Entry 5LMV (electron microscopy, 4.90 A resolution (low resolution: residue-level contacts below are approximate; hydrogen-bond / salt-bridge calls are withheld)); this record covers chains A and E of the 26 polymer chains in the assembly.

# Chain A
Molecule: 16S ribosomal RNA
Source organism: Thermus thermophilus HB8
Sequence (1522 nucleotides; row label = number of the first residue in the row; note: 44 numbers in that range are skipped by the numbering (no residue carries them; nothing is unmodelled there); a row labelled like 189A-189L holds insertion residues (189A, then the next letters in order); numbering starts at 0):
     0 UUUGUUGGAG AGUUUGAUCC UGGCUCAGGG UGAACGCUGG CGGCGUGCCU AAGACAUGCA
    60 AGUCGUGCGG GCCG
    76 CGGGGUUUU
    88 ACUCCG
    96 UGGUCAGCGG CGGACGGGUG AGUAACGCGU GGGU
  129A G
   130 ACCUACCCGG AAGAGGGGGA CAACCCGGGG AAACUCGGGC UAAUCCCCCA UGUGGACCCG
189A-189L CCCCUUGGGGUG
   190 UGUCCAAAGG GCUUU
   216 GCCCGCUUCC GGAUGGGCCC GCGUCCCAUC AGCUAGUUGG UGGGGUAAUG GCCCACCAAG
   276 GCGACGACGG GUAGCCGGUC UGAGAGGAUG GCCGGCCACA GGGGCACUGA GACACGGGCC
   336 CCACUCCUAC GGGAGGCAGC AGUUAGGAAU CUUCCGCAAU GGGCGCAAGC CUGACGGAGC
   396 GACGCCGCUU GGAGGAAGAA GCCCUUCGGG GUGUAAACUC CUGA
   441 ACCCGGGACG AAACCCCC
   460 GA
   470 CGAGGGGA
   479 CUGACGGUAC CGGGGUAA
   498 UAGCGCCGGC CAACUCCGUG CCAGCAGCCG CGGUAAUACG GAGGGCGCGA GCGUUACCCG
   558 GAUUCACUGG GCGUAAAGGG CGUGUAGGCG GCCUGGGGCG UCCCAUGUGA AAGACCACGG
   618 CUCAACCGUG GGGGAGCGUG GGAUACGCUC AGGCUAGACG GUGGGAGAGG GUGGUGGAAU
   678 UCCCGGAGUA GCGGUGAAAU GCGCAGAUAC CGGGAGGAAC GCCGAUGGCG AAGGCAGCCA
   738 CCUGGUCCAC CCGUGACGCU GAGGCGCGAA AGCGUGGGGA GCAAACCGGA UUAGAUACCC
   798 GGGUAGUCCA CGCCCUAAAC GAUGCGCGCU AGGUCUCUGG GUCU
   848 CCUGGGGGCC GAAGCUAACG CGUUAAGCGC GCCGCCUGGG GAGUACGGCC GCAAGGCUGA
   908 AACUCAAAGG AAUUGACGGG GGCCCGCACA AGCGGUGGAG CAUGUGGUUU AAUUCGAAGC
   968 AACGCGAAGA ACCUUACCAG GCCUUGACAU GCUA
 1001A G
  1002 GGAACCCGGG UGAAAGCCUG GGGUGCCCC
1030A-1030D GCGA
  1031 GGGGAGCCCU AGCACAGGUG CUGCAUGGCC GUCGUCAGCU CGUGCCGUGA GGUGUUGGGU
  1091 UAAGUCCCGC AACGAGCGCA ACCCCCGCCG UUAGUUGCCA GCGGUUCGGC CGGGCACUCU
  1151 AACGGGACUG CCCGCG
  1168 AAAGCGGGAG GAAGGAGGGG ACGACGUCUG GUCAGCAUGG CCCUUACGGC CUGGGCGACA
  1228 CACGUGCUAC AAUGCCCACU ACAAAGCGAU GCCACCCGGC AACGGGGAGC UAAUCGCAAA
  1288 AAGGUGGGCC CAGUUCGGAU UGGGGUCUGC AACCCGACCC CAUGAAGCCG GAAUCGCUAG
  1348 UAAUCGCGGA UCAGCC
 1363A A
  1364 UGCCGCGGUG AAUACGUUCC CGGGCCUUGU ACACACCGCC CGUCACGCCA UGGGAGCGGG
  1424 CUCUACCCGA AGUCGCCGG
1442A-1442B GA
  1443 GCCUA
  1452 C
  1456 GGGCAGGCGC CGAGGGUAGG GCCCGUGACU GGGGCGAAGU CGUAACAAGG UAGCUGUACC
  1516 GGAAGGUGCG GCUGGAUCAC CUCCUUUCU
Unresolved in the structure: 0-4, 1543-1544

# Chain E
Name: 30S ribosomal protein S5
Source organism: Thermus thermophilus HB8
UniProt: Q5SHQ5 (RS5_THET8); residues 1-162 here = UniProt positions 1-162
Chain sequence (162 residues; numbered 1 to 162; the number before each row is that of its first residue):
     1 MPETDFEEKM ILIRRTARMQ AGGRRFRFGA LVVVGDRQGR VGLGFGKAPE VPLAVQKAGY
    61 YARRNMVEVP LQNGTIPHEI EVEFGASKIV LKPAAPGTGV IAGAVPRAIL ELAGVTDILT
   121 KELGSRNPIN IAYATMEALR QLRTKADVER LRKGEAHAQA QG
Unresolved in the structure: 1-4, 155-162

# Chain A / chain E interface
Pairs across the interface - 86 pairs, chain A then chain E:
  U5(A) - Ala95(E)
  G6(A) - Lys92(E)
  G6(A) - Ala94(E)
  G6(A) - Ala95(E)
  G6(A) - Thr98(E)
  G6(A) - Leu119(E)
  G7(A) - Lys92(E)
  G7(A) - Thr98(E)
  G7(A) - Ile101(E)
  G7(A) - Leu119(E)
  G7(A) - Thr120(E)
  G7(A) - Lys121(E)
  A8(A) - Ile101(E)
  A8(A) - Ala102(E)
  A8(A) - Gly103(E)
  A8(A) - Arg107(E)
  A8(A) - Thr120(E)
  G9(A) - Gly103(E)
  G9(A) - Lys121(E)
  G9(A) - Glu122(E)
  G9(A) - Arg126(E)
  A10(A) - Arg126(E)
  G15(A) - Ala17(E)
  G15(A) - Arg18(E)
  G15(A) - Arg24(E)
  A16(A) - Ala17(E)
  U17(A) - Arg14(E)
  C18(A) - Arg14(E)
  C18(A) - Asn127(E)
  C18(A) - Ile129(E)
  C19(A) - Ala86(E)
  C19(A) - Ser125(E)
  C19(A) - Asn127(E)
  C19(A) - Asn130(E)
  U20(A) - Ala86(E)
  U20(A) - Gly124(E)
  G558(A) - Lys121(E)
  G558(A) - Arg126(E)
  A559(A) - Lys121(E)
  A559(A) - Arg126(E)
  U560(A) - Lys88(E)
  U560(A) - Leu123(E)
  G566(A) - Glu81(E)
  A864(A) - Gly85(E)
  A864(A) - Ala86(E)
  U921(A) - Arg18(E)
  U921(A) - Met19(E)
  G922(A) - Met19(E)
  G922(A) - Gln20(E)
  G922(A) - Ala21(E)
  A923(A) - Ala21(E)
  C1069(A) - Gln20(E)
  C1069(A) - Arg25(E)
  U1070(A) - Arg18(E)
  U1070(A) - Gln20(E)
  U1070(A) - Arg25(E)
  C1071(A) - Arg27(E)
  G1072(A) - Ala48(E)
  G1072(A) - Pro49(E)
  U1073(A) - Lys57(E)
  G1074(A) - Tyr60(E)
  G1074(A) - Tyr61(E)
  G1077(A) - Lys47(E)
  U1078(A) - Phe84(E)
  U1078(A) - Asn130(E)
  G1079(A) - Arg14(E)
  G1079(A) - Phe45(E)
  A1080(A) - Arg14(E)
  A1080(A) - Thr16(E)
  A1080(A) - Ala17(E)
  A1080(A) - Phe45(E)
  A1080(A) - Lys47(E)
  G1081(A) - Thr16(E)
  G1081(A) - Ala17(E)
  G1081(A) - Arg18(E)
  G1081(A) - Arg27(E)
  G1081(A) - Lys47(E)
  C1192(A) - Arg25(E)
  G1193(A) - Arg25(E)
  U1194(A) - Gly22(E)
  U1194(A) - Gly23(E)
  C1397(A) - Arg24(E)
  A1398(A) - Met19(E)
  A1398(A) - Gln20(E)
  A1398(A) - Gly22(E)
  A1398(A) - Gly23(E)
Also at the interface, not in a pair above, chain A (37 interface residues in all): A1396
Also at the interface, not in a pair above, chain E (49 interface residues in all): Arg15, Leu53, Val90, Pro93, Ala104, Tyr133

# Overview
Chain A and chain E form an interface of 37 and 49 residues respectively.
Chain A is 16S ribosomal RNA and chain E is 30S ribosomal protein S5, both from Thermus thermophilus HB8; the
structure, Structure of bacterial 30S-IF1-IF2-IF3-mRNA-tRNA translation pre-initiation complex(state-III), was
determined by electron microscopy together with 5LMN, 5LMO, 5LMP, 5LMQ, 5LMR, 5LMS, 5LMT and 5LMU from the
same study.
